5DDS - chains A and B; structure by X-ray diffraction, 2.60 A resolution.

[Chain A (and B)]
Name: CrmG
Organism: Actinoalloteichus sp. WH1-2216-6
Notes: chain B of this document is another copy of the same molecule, construct and numbering; everything in this record applies to it too
Reference sequence: H8Y6N2 (H8Y6N2_9PSEU); numbering as in UniProt (aligned over 1-523)
Chain sequence (523 residues; numbered 1 to 523; the number before each row is that of its first residue):
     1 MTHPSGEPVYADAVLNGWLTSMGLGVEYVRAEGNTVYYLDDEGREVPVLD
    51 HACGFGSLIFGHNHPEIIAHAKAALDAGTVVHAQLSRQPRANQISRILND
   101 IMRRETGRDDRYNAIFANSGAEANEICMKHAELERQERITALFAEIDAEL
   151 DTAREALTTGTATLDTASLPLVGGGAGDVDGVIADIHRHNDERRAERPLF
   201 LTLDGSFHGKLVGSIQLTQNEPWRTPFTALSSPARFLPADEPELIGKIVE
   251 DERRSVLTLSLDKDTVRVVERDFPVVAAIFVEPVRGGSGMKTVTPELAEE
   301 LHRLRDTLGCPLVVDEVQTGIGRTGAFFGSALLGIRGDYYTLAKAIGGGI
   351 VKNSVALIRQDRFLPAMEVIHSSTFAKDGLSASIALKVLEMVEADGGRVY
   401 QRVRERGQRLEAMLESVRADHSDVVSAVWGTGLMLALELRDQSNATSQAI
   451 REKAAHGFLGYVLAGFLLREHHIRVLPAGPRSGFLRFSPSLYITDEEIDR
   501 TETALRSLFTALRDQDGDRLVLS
Disordered / not traced: 1-5, 173-175, 523 (chain B: 1-6, 173-177, 523)
Covalent attachments: pyridoxal phosphate (PLP) linked to Lys-344
Small-molecule neighbours:
  - pyridoxal phosphate (PLP), molecule 1: Ser-119, Gly-120, Ala-121, Asn-124, Phe-207, His-208, Gly-209, Glu-282, Asp-315, Val-317, Gln-318
  - pyridoxal phosphate (PLP), molecule 2: Ser-373, Thr-374, Phe-375

[How chain A and chain B interact]
Residue-residue contacts - 184 pairs, chain A then chain B:
  Pro-8(A) / Arg-111(B)
  Val-9(A) / Gln-360(B)  hydrogen bond (backbone-side chain)
  Tyr-10(A) / Asn-92(B)
  Tyr-10(A) / Ser-95(B)  hydrogen bond (backbone-side chain)
  Tyr-10(A) / Arg-96(B)
  Tyr-10(A) / Asn-99(B)
  Tyr-10(A) / Arg-111(B)
  Tyr-10(A) / Tyr-112(B)
  Tyr-10(A) / Asn-113(B)
  Tyr-10(A) / Ala-114(B)  hydrogen bond (backbone-backbone)
  Ala-11(A) / Asn-92(B)  hydrogen bond (backbone-side chain)
  Ala-11(A) / Asn-113(B)
  Ala-11(A) / Ala-114(B)
  Asp-12(A) / Gln-88(B)
  Asp-12(A) / Ala-91(B)
  Asp-12(A) / Glu-368(B)  hydrogen bond (backbone-side chain)
  Asp-12(A) / Lys-377(B)  salt bridge
  Ala-13(A) / Glu-368(B)  hydrogen bond (backbone-side chain)
  Val-14(A) / Pro-365(B)  hydrophobic
  Val-14(A) / Glu-368(B)  hydrogen bond (backbone-side chain)
  Leu-15(A) / Glu-368(B)  hydrogen bond (backbone-side chain)
  Leu-15(A) / Lys-377(B)
  Asn-16(A) / Arg-87(B)
  Leu-19(A) / Leu-85(B)
  Leu-19(A) / Ser-86(B)
  Gly-25(A) / Arg-87(B)  hydrogen bond (backbone-side chain)
  Val-26(A) / Ser-86(B)
  Val-26(A) / Arg-87(B)  hydrogen bond (backbone-backbone)
  Glu-27(A) / Arg-87(B)
  Glu-27(A) / Pro-89(B)
  Tyr-28(A) / Val-80(B)
  Tyr-28(A) / Ser-86(B)
  Val-29(A) / Val-80(B)
  Arg-30(A) / Ala-77(B)
  Arg-30(A) / Gly-78(B)
  Arg-30(A) / Val-80(B)
  Ala-31(A) / Gly-78(B)  hydrogen bond (backbone-backbone)
  Ala-31(A) / Val-80(B)  hydrophobic
  Gly-54(A) / His-82(B)
  Gly-54(A) / Gln-84(B)
  Gly-54(A) / Thr-374(B)
  Phe-55(A) / Gln-84(B)
  Ser-57(A) / His-82(B)
  Ser-57(A) / Thr-374(B)
  Leu-58(A) / His-82(B)
  His-62(A) / His-82(B)
  Asn-63(A) / Gly-78(B)  hydrogen bond (side chain-backbone)
  Asn-63(A) / Thr-79(B)  hydrogen bond (side chain-backbone)
  Ile-68(A) / Leu-75(B)  hydrophobic
  Lys-72(A) / Lys-72(B)
  Lys-72(A) / Asp-76(B)  salt bridge
  Leu-75(A) / Ile-68(B)  hydrophobic
  Asp-76(A) / Lys-72(B)  salt bridge
  Ala-77(A) / Arg-30(B)
  Gly-78(A) / Arg-30(B)
  Gly-78(A) / Ala-31(B)  hydrogen bond (backbone-backbone)
  Gly-78(A) / Asn-63(B)
  Thr-79(A) / Asn-63(B)  hydrogen bond (backbone-side chain)
  Val-80(A) / Tyr-28(B)
  Val-80(A) / Val-29(B)
  Val-80(A) / Arg-30(B)
  Val-81(A) / Gly-349(B)
  His-82(A) / Gly-54(B)
  His-82(A) / Ser-57(B)
  His-82(A) / His-62(B)
  His-82(A) / Gly-349(B)
  Ala-83(A) / Arg-474(B)
  Gln-84(A) / Gly-54(B)
  Gln-84(A) / Phe-55(B)
  Gln-84(A) / Arg-474(B)  hydrogen bond (backbone-side chain)
  Gln-84(A) / Leu-476(B)
  Leu-85(A) / Leu-19(B)
  Ser-86(A) / Leu-19(B)
  Ser-86(A) / Val-26(B)
  Ser-86(A) / Tyr-28(B)
  Arg-87(A) / Asn-16(B)
  Arg-87(A) / Gly-25(B)  hydrogen bond (side chain-backbone)
  Arg-87(A) / Val-26(B)  hydrogen bond (backbone-backbone)
  Arg-87(A) / Glu-27(B)
  Gln-88(A) / Asp-12(B)
  Pro-89(A) / Glu-27(B)
  Ala-91(A) / Asp-12(B)
  Asn-92(A) / Val-9(B)
  Asn-92(A) / Tyr-10(B)  hydrogen bond (side chain-backbone)
  Asn-92(A) / Ala-11(B)  hydrogen bond (side chain-backbone)
  Ser-95(A) / Tyr-10(B)  hydrogen bond (side chain-backbone)
  Arg-96(A) / Tyr-10(B)
  Asn-99(A) / Tyr-10(B)
  Arg-111(A) / Pro-8(B)
  Arg-111(A) / Tyr-10(B)
  Tyr-112(A) / Tyr-10(B)
  Asn-113(A) / Tyr-10(B)
  Asn-113(A) / Ala-11(B)
  Ala-114(A) / Tyr-10(B)  hydrogen bond (backbone-backbone)
  Ala-114(A) / Ala-11(B)
  Asn-118(A) / Lys-352(B)  hydrogen bond
  Asn-118(A) / Phe-375(B)
  Ser-119(A) / Glu-122(B)  hydrogen bond
  Glu-122(A) / Ser-119(B)  hydrogen bond
  Glu-122(A) / Leu-211(B)
  Glu-125(A) / Leu-211(B)
  Glu-125(A) / Val-212(B)  hydrogen bond (side chain-backbone)
  Lys-129(A) / Lys-210(B)  hydrogen bond (side chain-backbone)
  Lys-129(A) / Val-212(B)
  Lys-129(A) / Phe-227(B)
  Glu-132(A) / Pro-226(B)
  Glu-132(A) / Ala-229(B)
  Leu-133(A) / Pro-226(B)  hydrophobic
  Leu-133(A) / Phe-227(B)  hydrophobic
  Gln-136(A) / Pro-226(B)
  Arg-197(A) / Ala-229(B)
  Pro-198(A) / Ala-229(B)
  Pro-198(A) / Leu-230(B)  hydrophobic
  Phe-200(A) / Leu-230(B)  hydrophobic
  Lys-210(A) / Lys-129(B)  hydrogen bond (backbone-side chain)
  Lys-210(A) / Ile-370(B)  hydrogen bond (side chain-backbone)
  Lys-210(A) / Ser-372(B)  hydrogen bond
  Leu-211(A) / Glu-122(B)
  Leu-211(A) / Glu-125(B)
  Leu-211(A) / Leu-211(B)  hydrophobic
  Val-212(A) / Glu-125(B)  hydrogen bond (backbone-side chain)
  Val-212(A) / Gly-213(B)
  Gly-213(A) / Val-212(B)
  Pro-222(A) / Ile-370(B)
  Trp-223(A) / Ile-370(B)
  Pro-226(A) / Glu-132(B)
  Pro-226(A) / Leu-133(B)  hydrophobic
  Pro-226(A) / Gln-136(B)
  Phe-227(A) / Lys-129(B)
  Phe-227(A) / Ile-370(B)  hydrophobic
  Ala-229(A) / Glu-132(B)
  Ala-229(A) / Glu-196(B)
  Ala-229(A) / Arg-197(B)
  Ala-229(A) / Pro-198(B)
  Ala-229(A) / Ser-232(B)
  Leu-230(A) / Pro-198(B)  hydrophobic
  Leu-230(A) / Phe-200(B)  hydrophobic
  Leu-230(A) / Ser-231(B)
  Leu-230(A) / Ser-232(B)  hydrogen bond (backbone-side chain)
  Ser-231(A) / Leu-230(B)
  Ser-232(A) / Ala-229(B)
  Ser-232(A) / Leu-230(B)  hydrogen bond (backbone-backbone)
  Lys-344(A) / Thr-374(B)  hydrogen bond
  Lys-344(A) / Phe-375(B)
  Gly-349(A) / Val-81(B)
  Gly-349(A) / His-82(B)
  Ile-350(A) / Leu-380(B)
  Val-351(A) / Phe-375(B)
  Lys-352(A) / Asn-118(B)  hydrogen bond
  Lys-352(A) / Lys-352(B)  hydrogen bond (backbone-side chain)
  Lys-352(A) / Phe-375(B)  hydrogen bond (side chain-backbone)
  Lys-352(A) / Asp-378(B)  salt bridge
  Lys-352(A) / Ser-381(B)
  Asn-353(A) / Phe-375(B)
  Gln-360(A) / Val-9(B)  hydrogen bond (side chain-backbone)
  Pro-365(A) / Val-14(B)  hydrophobic
  Glu-368(A) / Ala-11(B)
  Glu-368(A) / Asp-12(B)  hydrogen bond (side chain-backbone)
  Glu-368(A) / Ala-13(B)  hydrogen bond (side chain-backbone)
  Glu-368(A) / Val-14(B)  hydrogen bond (side chain-backbone)
  Glu-368(A) / Leu-15(B)  hydrogen bond (side chain-backbone)
  Val-369(A) / Trp-223(B)
  Ile-370(A) / Lys-210(B)  hydrogen bond (backbone-side chain)
  Ile-370(A) / Pro-222(B)
  Ile-370(A) / Trp-223(B)
  Ile-370(A) / Phe-227(B)  hydrophobic
  His-371(A) / Lys-210(B)
  Ser-372(A) / Lys-210(B)  hydrogen bond
  Thr-374(A) / Gly-54(B)
  Thr-374(A) / Ser-57(B)
  Thr-374(A) / Lys-344(B)  hydrogen bond
  Phe-375(A) / Asn-118(B)
  Phe-375(A) / Lys-344(B)
  Phe-375(A) / Val-351(B)
  Phe-375(A) / Lys-352(B)  hydrogen bond (backbone-side chain)
  Phe-375(A) / Asn-353(B)
  Lys-377(A) / Asp-12(B)  salt bridge
  Lys-377(A) / Leu-15(B)
  Asp-378(A) / Lys-352(B)  salt bridge
  Leu-380(A) / Ile-350(B)
  Ser-381(A) / Lys-352(B)
  Arg-474(A) / Ala-83(B)
  Arg-474(A) / Gln-84(B)  hydrogen bond (side chain-backbone)
  Leu-476(A) / Gln-84(B)
Interface residues without a listed pair, chain A (100 interface residues in all): Leu-24, Ala-71, Ala-117, Met-128, Arg-135, Glu-196, Tyr-461
Interface residues without a listed pair, chain B (100 interface residues in all): Leu-24, Leu-58, Ala-71, Ala-117, Met-128, Arg-135, Val-369, His-371, Tyr-461

[In short]
Chain A and chain B each contribute 100 residues to their interface, with 47 hydrogen bonds and 6 salt
bridges. Polar pairs include Asp-12(A)/Lys-377(B), Lys-72(A)/Asp-76(B) and Lys-352(A)/Asp-378(B). Chain A
binds pyridoxal phosphate. Covalently linked pyridoxal phosphate: at Lys-344(A).
Chain A and chain B are both CrmG (Actinoalloteichus sp. WH1-2216-6); the structure, Crystal structure of
aminotransferase CrmG from Actinoalloteichus sp. WH1-2216-6 in complex with PLP, was determined by X-ray
diffraction, deposited together with 5DDU and 5DDW.
